Entry 5R48 (X-ray diffraction, 1.05 A resolution); this record covers chains B and C of the 5 polymer chains in the assembly.

== Chain B ==
Molecule: gamma-chymotrypsin
Organism: Bos taurus
Notes: EC 3.4.21.1
UniProtKB: P00766 (CTRA_BOVIN); residue numbers follow UniProt; this construct covers 16-146
Sequence (131 residues; each row starts with the number of its first residue):
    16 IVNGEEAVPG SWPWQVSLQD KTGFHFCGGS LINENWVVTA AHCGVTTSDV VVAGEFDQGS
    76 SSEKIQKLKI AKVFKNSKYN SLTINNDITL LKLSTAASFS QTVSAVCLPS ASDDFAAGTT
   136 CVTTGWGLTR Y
UniProt features mapped onto this chain:
  - active site (Charge relay system): His57, Asp102
Disulfide bonds: Cys42-Cys58

== Chain C ==
Molecule: gamma-chymotrypsin
Organism: Bos taurus
Notes: EC 3.4.21.1
UniProtKB: P00766 (CTRA_BOVIN); numbering as in UniProt (aligned over 149-245)
Sequence (97 residues; row label = number of the first residue in the row):
   149 ANTPDRLQQA SLPLLSNTNC KKYWGTKIKD AMICAGASGV SSCMGDSGGP LVCKKNGAWT
   209 LVGIVSWGSS TCSTSTPGVY ARVTALVNWV QQTLAAN
Unresolved in the structure: 149-150
UniProt features mapped onto this chain:
  - active site: Ser195 (Charge relay system)
Disulfide bonds: Cys168-Cys182, Cys191-Cys220

== Chain B / chain C interface ==
Pairs across the interface - 149 pairs, chain B then chain C:
  Ile16(B) - Gln156(C)
  Ile16(B) - Ala158(C)  hydrophobic
  Ile16(B) - Ser189(C)
  Ile16(B) - Asp194(C)  hydrogen bond (backbone-side chain)
  Val17(B) - Val188(C)
  Val17(B) - Ser189(C)  hydrogen bond (backbone-backbone)
  Val17(B) - Cys220(C)  hydrophobic
  Val17(B) - Thr222(C)
  Asn18(B) - Gly187(C)  hydrogen bond (side chain-backbone)
  Asn18(B) - Val188(C)
  Asn18(B) - Thr222(C)
  Gly19(B) - Gln157(C)
  Glu20(B) - Gln156(C)
  Glu20(B) - Gln157(C)  hydrogen bond (backbone-backbone)
  Glu21(B) - Arg154(C)  salt bridge
  Glu21(B) - Leu155(C)
  Glu21(B) - Gln156(C)
  Ala22(B) - Leu155(C)  hydrogen bond (backbone-backbone)
  Ala22(B) - Gln157(C)
  Trp27(B) - Gln157(C)  hydrogen bond
  Trp27(B) - Trp207(C)
  Trp29(B) - Trp207(C)  hydrophobic
  Gln30(B) - Leu155(C)
  Gln30(B) - Pro198(C)
  His40(B) - Gly193(C)  hydrogen bond (side chain-backbone)
  Cys42(B) - Ser195(C)  hydrogen bond (side chain-backbone)
  Gly43(B) - Ser195(C)  hydrogen bond (backbone-backbone)
  Gly43(B) - Gly196(C)
  Gly43(B) - Gly197(C)
  Gly44(B) - Gly196(C)
  Gly44(B) - Gly197(C)
  Ser45(B) - Pro198(C)
  Ile47(B) - Val238(C)  hydrophobic
  Ile47(B) - Leu242(C)  hydrophobic
  Asn48(B) - Leu242(C)
  Trp51(B) - Leu242(C)  hydrophobic
  Trp51(B) - Asn245(C)
  Val53(B) - Gly196(C)
  Val53(B) - Leu209(C)  hydrophobic
  Val53(B) - Ile212(C)  hydrophobic
  Thr54(B) - Gly196(C)
  Thr54(B) - Ile212(C)
  Ala55(B) - Gly196(C)
  Ala55(B) - Ile212(C)
  His57(B) - Ser195(C)  hydrogen bond
  His57(B) - Ser214(C)
  Cys58(B) - Ser195(C)
  Phe71(B) - Asp153(C)
  Phe71(B) - Arg154(C)
  Phe71(B) - Leu155(C)  hydrogen bond (backbone-backbone)
  Asp72(B) - Asp153(C)
  Asp72(B) - Arg154(C)  salt bridge
  Gln73(B) - Asp153(C)  hydrogen bond (backbone-backbone)
  Gly74(B) - Asp153(C)
  Phe89(B) - Trp237(C)
  Phe89(B) - Thr241(C)
  Phe89(B) - Asn245(C)
  Asn91(B) - Leu234(C)
  Asn91(B) - Trp237(C)
  Thr98(B) - Met180(C)
  Ile99(B) - Met180(C)
  Ile99(B) - Ser214(C)
  Ile99(B) - Trp215(C)
  Asn100(B) - Lys177(C)
  Asn100(B) - Ala179(C)
  Asn100(B) - Met180(C)
  Asn101(B) - Ala179(C)
  Asn101(B) - Leu234(C)
  Asp102(B) - Ser214(C)  hydrogen bond
  Asp102(B) - Ala229(C)
  Ile103(B) - Ile212(C)  hydrophobic
  Ile103(B) - Leu234(C)  hydrophobic
  Ile103(B) - Trp237(C)  hydrophobic
  Ile103(B) - Val238(C)  hydrophobic
  Leu105(B) - Trp237(C)  hydrophobic
  Leu105(B) - Thr241(C)
  Leu105(B) - Leu242(C)  hydrophobic
  Lys107(B) - Asn245(C)  hydrogen bond (side chain-backbone)
  Val121(B) - Val200(C)  hydrophobic
  Val121(B) - Trp207(C)
  Val121(B) - Leu209(C)
  Cys122(B) - Trp207(C)  hydrogen bond (backbone-backbone)
  Cys122(B) - Thr208(C)
  Cys122(B) - Leu209(C)  hydrogen bond (backbone-backbone)
  Leu123(B) - Thr208(C)
  Leu123(B) - Val238(C)  hydrophobic
  Pro124(B) - Thr208(C)
  Pro124(B) - Leu209(C)
  Pro124(B) - Val231(C)
  Pro124(B) - Thr232(C)
  Pro124(B) - Val235(C)
  Ser125(B) - Thr232(C)
  Ala126(B) - Thr232(C)
  Ala126(B) - Val235(C)
  Ala126(B) - Asn236(C)
  Asp128(B) - Lys203(C)  salt bridge
  Asp128(B) - Thr232(C)
  Phe130(B) - Leu162(C)  hydrophobic
  Phe130(B) - Val210(C)  hydrophobic
  Ala131(B) - Leu162(C)
  Ala132(B) - Leu162(C)
  Ala132(B) - Leu163(C)
  Ala132(B) - Ser164(C)
  Gly133(B) - Leu162(C)  hydrogen bond (backbone-backbone)
  Thr134(B) - Leu160(C)
  Thr134(B) - Pro161(C)
  Thr134(B) - Leu162(C)  hydrogen bond (backbone-backbone)
  Thr135(B) - Ser159(C)
  Thr135(B) - Leu160(C)
  Cys136(B) - Ser159(C)
  Cys136(B) - Leu160(C)  hydrogen bond (backbone-backbone)
  Cys136(B) - Leu162(C)  hydrophobic
  Cys136(B) - Val200(C)
  Cys136(B) - Cys201(C)  disulfide
  Val137(B) - Ala158(C)
  Val137(B) - Ser159(C)
  Val137(B) - Pro198(C)
  Val137(B) - Leu199(C)
  Val137(B) - Val200(C)  hydrogen bond (backbone-backbone)
  Val137(B) - Trp207(C)  hydrophobic
  Thr138(B) - Gln157(C)
  Thr138(B) - Ala158(C)  hydrogen bond (backbone-backbone)
  Thr138(B) - Leu160(C)
  Thr138(B) - Ser190(C)
  Thr138(B) - Pro198(C)  hydrogen bond (side chain-backbone)
  Thr138(B) - Val213(C)
  Thr139(B) - Gln156(C)
  Thr139(B) - Gln157(C)
  Thr139(B) - Pro198(C)
  Gly140(B) - Leu155(C)
  Gly140(B) - Gln156(C)  hydrogen bond (backbone-backbone)
  Gly140(B) - Asp194(C)
  Trp141(B) - Thr151(C)
  Trp141(B) - Pro152(C)
  Trp141(B) - Asp153(C)  hydrogen bond (side chain-backbone)
  Trp141(B) - Arg154(C)
  Trp141(B) - Leu155(C)
  Trp141(B) - Asp194(C)
  Gly142(B) - Pro152(C)
  Gly142(B) - Met192(C)
  Gly142(B) - Gly193(C)
  Gly142(B) - Asp194(C)  hydrogen bond (backbone-side chain)
  Leu143(B) - Thr151(C)
  Leu143(B) - Cys191(C)
  Leu143(B) - Met192(C)  hydrogen bond (backbone-backbone)
  Thr144(B) - Pro152(C)
  Tyr146(B) - Met192(C)  hydrophobic
  Tyr146(B) - Ser218(C)
  Tyr146(B) - Thr219(C)
Also at the interface, not in a pair above, chain B (64 interface residues in all): Phe41, Lys90, Ser92, Thr104
Also at the interface, not in a pair above, chain C (58 interface residues in all): Ala206, Tyr228
Inter-chain disulfides: Cys136(B)-Cys201(C)

== Summary ==
64 residues of chain B and 58 residues of chain C are in contact; the contacts include 1 disulfide bond, 26
hydrogen bonds and 3 salt bridges. Polar pairs include Glu21(B)-Arg154(C), Asp72(B)-Arg154(C) and
Asp128(B)-Lys203(C).
Chain B is gamma-chymotrypsin and chain C is gamma-chymotrypsin, both from Bos taurus; the structure, Crystal
Structure of gamma-Chymotrypsin at pH 5.6, room temperature, was determined by X-ray diffraction.
